Entry 6XN3 (electron microscopy, 3.00 A resolution); this record covers chains J and R of the 12 polymer chains in the assembly.

Chain J:
Name: CRISPR-associated protein Csm5
From: Lactococcus lactis subsp. lactis
UniProtKB: L0CG31 (L0CG31_LACLL); residue numbers follow UniProt; this construct covers 1-352
Sequence (352 residues; row label = number of the first residue in the row):
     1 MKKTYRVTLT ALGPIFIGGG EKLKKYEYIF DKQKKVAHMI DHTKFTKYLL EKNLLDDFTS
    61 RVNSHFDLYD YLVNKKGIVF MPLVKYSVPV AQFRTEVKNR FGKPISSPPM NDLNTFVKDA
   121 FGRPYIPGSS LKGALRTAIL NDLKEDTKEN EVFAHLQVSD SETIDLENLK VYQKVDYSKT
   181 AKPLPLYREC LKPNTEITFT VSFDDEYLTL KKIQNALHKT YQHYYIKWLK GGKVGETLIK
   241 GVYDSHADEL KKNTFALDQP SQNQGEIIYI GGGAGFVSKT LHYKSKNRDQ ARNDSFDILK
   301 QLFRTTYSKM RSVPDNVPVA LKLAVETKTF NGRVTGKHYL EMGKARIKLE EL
Not modelled in the structure: 94-109, 243-259, 319-334

Chain R:
Molecule: Crispr RNA
From: Lactococcus lactis subsp. lactis
Sequence (37 nucleotides; row label = number of the first residue in the row):
     1 ACGAGAACAU ACGUUCUUUG AACCAAGCUU CAACUCC

Interface between chain J and chain R:
Contacting residue pairs (42):
  Phe-16(J) / C34(R)  phosphate contact
  Ile-17(J) / A33(R)  hydrogen bond to the sugar
  Ile-17(J) / C34(R)  phosphate contact
  Gly-18(J) / A33(R)  sugar contact
  Gly-18(J) / C34(R)  phosphate contact
  Gly-19(J) / A33(R)  hydrogen bond to the sugar
  Gly-20(J) / A33(R)  sugar contact
  Pro-127(J) / A33(R)  phosphate contact
  Ser-129(J) / A32(R)  hydrogen bond to the phosphate
  Ser-129(J) / A33(R)  hydrogen bond to the phosphate
  Ser-130(J) / A32(R)  base contact
  Ser-130(J) / A33(R)  hydrogen bond to the phosphate
  Lys-132(J) / C31(R)  salt bridge to the phosphate
  Gly-133(J) / A32(R)  sugar contact
  Ala-134(J) / A32(R)  base contact
  Arg-136(J) / U30(R)  hydrogen bond to the phosphate
  Arg-136(J) / C31(R)  salt bridge to the phosphate
  Arg-136(J) / A32(R)  phosphate contact
  Thr-137(J) / A32(R)  hydrogen bond to the base
  Lys-148(J) / U30(R)  base contact
  Phe-153(J) / U30(R)  phosphate contact
  Phe-153(J) / C31(R)  phosphate contact
  Ala-154(J) / U30(R)  phosphate contact
  Lys-174(J) / C37(R)  base contact
  Leu-184(J) / C37(R)  base contact
  Tyr-269(J) / A32(R)  base contact
  Ile-270(J) / A32(R)  base contact
  Gly-271(J) / A32(R)  base contact
  Gly-271(J) / C34(R)  phosphate contact
  Gly-273(J) / U35(R)  phosphate contact
  Ala-274(J) / U35(R)  hydrogen bond to the phosphate
  Gly-275(J) / U35(R)  phosphate contact
  Gly-275(J) / C36(R)  phosphate contact
  Phe-276(J) / U35(R)  hydrogen bond to the phosphate
  Phe-276(J) / C36(R)  hydrogen bond to the phosphate
  Ser-278(J) / A32(R)  hydrogen bond to the base
  Lys-279(J) / A32(R)  base contact
  Lys-279(J) / C34(R)  phosphate contact
  Lys-279(J) / U35(R)  salt bridge to the phosphate
  Leu-302(J) / C36(R)  sugar contact
  Arg-304(J) / C37(R)  phosphate contact
  Arg-311(J) / C37(R)  salt bridge to the phosphate
Also at the interface, not in a pair above, chain J (32 interface residues in all): Thr-147, Leu-186
Also at the interface, not in a pair above, chain R (9 interface residues in all): U29

Summary:
The interface between chain J and chain R involves 32 residues on one side and 9 on the other; the contacts
include 11 hydrogen bonds and 4 salt bridges. Polar pairs include Thr-137(J)/A32(R), Ser-278(J)/A32(R) and
Ile-17(J)/A33(R).
Chain J is CRISPR-associated protein Csm5 and chain R is Crispr RNA, both from Lactococcus lactis subsp.
lactis; the structure, Structure of the Lactococcus lactis Csm CTR_4:3 CRISPR-Cas Complex, was determined by
electron microscopy together with 6XN4, 6XN5 and 6XN7 from the same study.
